8XY6 - chains B and I of the 9 polymer chains in the assembly; structure by electron microscopy, 3.00 A resolution.

# Chain B
Protein: DNA-directed RNA polymerase subunit beta
Organism: African swine fever virus
Notes: EC 2.7.7.6
UniProt: A0A2X0RU95 (A0A2X0RU95_ASF); numbering as in UniProt (aligned over 8-1242)
Sequence (1235 residues; row label = number of the first residue in the row):
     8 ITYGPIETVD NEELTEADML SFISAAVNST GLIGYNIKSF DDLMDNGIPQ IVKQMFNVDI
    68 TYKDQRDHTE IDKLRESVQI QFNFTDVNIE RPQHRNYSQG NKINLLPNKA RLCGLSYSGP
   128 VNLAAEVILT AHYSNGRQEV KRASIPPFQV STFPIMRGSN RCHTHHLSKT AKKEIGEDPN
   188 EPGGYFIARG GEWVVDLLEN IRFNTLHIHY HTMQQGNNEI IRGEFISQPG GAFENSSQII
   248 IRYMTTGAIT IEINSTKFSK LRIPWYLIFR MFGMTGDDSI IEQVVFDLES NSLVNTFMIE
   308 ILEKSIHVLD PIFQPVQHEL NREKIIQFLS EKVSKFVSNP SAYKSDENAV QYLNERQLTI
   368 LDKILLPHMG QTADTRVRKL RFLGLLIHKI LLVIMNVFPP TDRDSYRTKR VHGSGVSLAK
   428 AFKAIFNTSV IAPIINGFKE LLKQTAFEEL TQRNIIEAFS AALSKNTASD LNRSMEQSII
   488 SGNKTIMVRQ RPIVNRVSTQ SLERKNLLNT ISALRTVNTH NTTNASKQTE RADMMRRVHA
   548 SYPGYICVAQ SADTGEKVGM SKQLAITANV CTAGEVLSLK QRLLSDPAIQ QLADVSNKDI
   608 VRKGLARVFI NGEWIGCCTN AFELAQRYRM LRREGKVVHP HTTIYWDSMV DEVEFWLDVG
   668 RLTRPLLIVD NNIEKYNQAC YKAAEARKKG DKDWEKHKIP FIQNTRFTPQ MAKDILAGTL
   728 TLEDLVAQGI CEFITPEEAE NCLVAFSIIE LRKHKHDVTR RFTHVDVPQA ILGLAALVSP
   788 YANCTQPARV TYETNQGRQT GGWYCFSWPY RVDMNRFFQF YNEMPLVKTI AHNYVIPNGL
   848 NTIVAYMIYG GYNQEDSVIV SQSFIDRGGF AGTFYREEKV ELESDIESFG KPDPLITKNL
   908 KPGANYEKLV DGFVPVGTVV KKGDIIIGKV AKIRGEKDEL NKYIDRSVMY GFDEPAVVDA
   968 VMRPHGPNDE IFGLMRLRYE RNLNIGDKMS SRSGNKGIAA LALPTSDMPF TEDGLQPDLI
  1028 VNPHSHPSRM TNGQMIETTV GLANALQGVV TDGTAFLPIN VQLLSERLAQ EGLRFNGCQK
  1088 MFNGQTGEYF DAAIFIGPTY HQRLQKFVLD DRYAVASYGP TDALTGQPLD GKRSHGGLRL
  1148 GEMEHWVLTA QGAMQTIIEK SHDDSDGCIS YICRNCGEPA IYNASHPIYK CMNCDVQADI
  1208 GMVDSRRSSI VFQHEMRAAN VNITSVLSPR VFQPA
Unresolved in the structure: 72-78, 220-224, 473-476, 494-500, 529-531, 941-949
Ion coordination: Zn2+: C1180, C1183, C1198, C1201

# Chain I
Protein: M1249L
Organism: African swine fever virus
UniProt: A0A2X0SDX8 (A0A2X0SDX8_ASF); residue numbers follow UniProt; this construct covers 673-1249
Sequence (577 residues; each row starts with the number of its first residue):
   673 DTKVLLTEIL LDPMYDYAAT VARIDGSIPM HKPRTPKEAE YEFKTVIGRT PAELLSQKEF
   733 YDKIYTSKYR PDFTQLTRLN DIYFQEESLR VWWGGRDEEK TSTLIYLRAY ELFLKYLQNA
   793 PNFNSELAEF KTYENAYGEQ KALLAQQGFY NIFDPNTGRA DQRTRLFEYK RLPISTLYDE
   853 RGLPHKWTIY VYKAVDSSQK PAEIEVTRKD VIKKIDNHYA LADLRCSVCH VLQHEVGQLN
   913 IKKVQTALKA SLEFNTFYAF YESRCPKGGL HDFQDKKCVK CGLFTYIIYD HLSQPELVHD
   973 YYNNYKDQYD KEKMSIRSIQ IKKDMTTPST ETQPKPPQEP WTFDYGKIIK TAKILDISPA
  1033 VIEAIGAMEG RSYADIREGQ GAPPPPTSMD DPRLMAVDSA VRIFLYNYNC LRHVSTFNKP
  1093 PIHVERLVKH LSYEEKEDLE KVLPNVVNEY HTTFKHLRVT DPASALLYSI EFLCISFLTL
  1153 YEIKEPSWVV NIVREFALTE LNTIIQSEKL LSKPGAFNFM IFGEDFVCSG EDSSMDDISA
  1213 YSSPGLFGED IIDRLDDPFS IEDVDISLDV LDNLAPQ
Unresolved in the structure: 747-771, 940-957, 974-1010

# Chain B / chain I interface
Residue-residue contacts - 237 pairs, chain B then chain I:
  E20(B) - R831(I)
  T22(B) - A832(I)
  T22(B) - Q834(I)
  E23(B) - Q834(I)
  M62(B) - S1205(I)
  F63(B) - S1205(I)
  F63(B) - Y1213(I)
  N64(B) - E1203(I)
  N64(B) - D1204(I)
  N64(B) - S1205(I)  hydrogen bond (backbone-side chain)
  V65(B) - D1204(I)
  D66(B) - C1200(I)
  D66(B) - S1201(I)  hydrogen bond
  D66(B) - D1204(I)
  I67(B) - V1199(I)
  I67(B) - C1200(I)  hydrophobic
  I67(B) - S1206(I)
  I67(B) - M1207(I)  hydrophobic
  T68(B) - F1198(I)
  T68(B) - V1199(I)  hydrogen bond (backbone-backbone)
  Y69(B) - F1198(I)  hydrophobic
  K70(B) - F1191(I)  hydrogen bond (side chain-backbone)
  K70(B) - M1192(I)
  K70(B) - F1194(I)  hydrogen bond (side chain-backbone)
  K70(B) - E1196(I)  hydrogen bond (side chain-backbone)
  K70(B) - D1197(I)
  K70(B) - V1199(I)
  E83(B) - N1190(I)
  E83(B) - F1191(I)  hydrogen bond (side chain-backbone)
  E83(B) - M1192(I)
  R98(B) - Y788(I)  hydrogen bond
  H101(B) - E680(I)  salt bridge
  N103(B) - L677(I)
  N103(B) - I681(I)
  Y104(B) - L677(I)  hydrophobic
  Y104(B) - L726(I)  hydrogen bond (side chain-backbone)
  Y104(B) - Q729(I)  hydrogen bond (side chain-backbone)
  Y104(B) - K730(I)
  Q106(B) - L727(I)  hydrogen bond (side chain-backbone)
  Q106(B) - K730(I)  hydrogen bond (backbone-side chain)
  G107(B) - K730(I)  hydrogen bond (backbone-side chain)
  N108(B) - K730(I)  hydrogen bond
  N108(B) - E731(I)
  I110(B) - F732(I)  hydrophobic
  I110(B) - Y733(I)  hydrophobic
  N111(B) - Y733(I)  hydrogen bond (backbone-side chain)
  N111(B) - L789(I)
  L113(B) - P685(I)  hydrophobic
  N115(B) - P685(I)
  K116(B) - E680(I)  salt bridge
  K116(B) - L683(I)
  K116(B) - D684(I)  salt bridge
  K116(B) - P685(I)
  L119(B) - L683(I)  hydrophobic
  C120(B) - L683(I)  hydrophobic
  G143(B) - A1188(I)
  H170(B) - Y788(I)  hydrogen bond
  H172(B) - K803(I)  hydrogen bond (backbone-side chain)
  H173(B) - Y788(I)
  H173(B) - F795(I)
  H173(B) - L799(I)
  L174(B) - F785(I)  hydrophobic
  L174(B) - Y788(I)  hydrophobic
  S175(B) - A781(I)
  S175(B) - F802(I)
  S175(B) - E806(I)
  K176(B) - E806(I)  hydrogen bond (backbone-side chain)
  T177(B) - Y689(I)
  T177(B) - I777(I)
  T177(B) - A781(I)
  T177(B) - E806(I)  hydrogen bond (backbone-side chain)
  A178(B) - Y689(I)  hydrophobic
  E181(B) - Y689(I)
  E181(B) - T692(I)
  E181(B) - Y778(I)  hydrogen bond
  I182(B) - P685(I)
  I182(B) - Y689(I)  hydrophobic
  I182(B) - F785(I)  hydrophobic
  N207(B) - P1216(I)
  N207(B) - G1217(I)
  I208(B) - G1217(I)
  I208(B) - L1218(I)
  F210(B) - S1215(I)
  H214(B) - F1219(I)
  H216(B) - F1219(I)
  H218(B) - I1223(I)
  R229(B) - F1219(I)
  R229(B) - D1222(I)
  R229(B) - I1223(I)
  E231(B) - L1218(I)
  E231(B) - F1219(I)
  I233(B) - P1216(I)
  S243(B) - S1215(I)  hydrogen bond
  Q245(B) - P1216(I)
  R249(B) - D1222(I)  salt bridge
  E259(B) - D1222(I)
  S262(B) - A1212(I)
  T263(B) - D1208(I)
  T263(B) - D1209(I)  hydrogen bond (backbone-backbone)
  T263(B) - A1212(I)
  T263(B) - Y1213(I)
  K264(B) - G1202(I)
  K264(B) - D1204(I)
  K264(B) - D1208(I)  salt bridge
  S266(B) - D1209(I)  hydrogen bond
  M281(B) - M1067(I)  hydrophobic
  T282(B) - S1071(I)
  T282(B) - R1074(I)
  G283(B) - R1074(I)
  D285(B) - K1127(I)  salt bridge
  S286(B) - K1127(I)
  L327(B) - S1071(I)
  L327(B) - R1074(I)
  N328(B) - I1075(I)
  R329(B) - A1068(I)
  R329(B) - E1180(I)  salt bridge
  R329(B) - L1183(I)
  E330(B) - S1179(I)
  E330(B) - L1182(I)
  K342(B) - F1198(I)
  F343(B) - F1194(I)
  F343(B) - G1195(I)
  F343(B) - E1196(I)
  F343(B) - F1198(I)
  F343(B) - C1200(I)
  S345(B) - G1195(I)  hydrogen bond (side chain-backbone)
  N346(B) - G1195(I)  hydrogen bond (side chain-backbone)
  A349(B) - I1193(I)
  Y350(B) - I1193(I)
  Y350(B) - F1194(I)  hydrophobic
  D353(B) - F1189(I)
  D353(B) - I1193(I)
  E354(B) - Q1178(I)  hydrogen bond
  E354(B) - L1182(I)
  N355(B) - P1186(I)
  N355(B) - G1187(I)  hydrogen bond (side chain-backbone)
  N355(B) - F1189(I)
  A356(B) - F1189(I)  hydrophobic
  A356(B) - F1194(I)  hydrophobic
  V357(B) - L1182(I)  hydrophobic
  Q358(B) - K1181(I)  hydrogen bond (side chain-backbone)
  Q358(B) - L1182(I)
  Q358(B) - S1184(I)
  Q358(B) - K1185(I)  hydrogen bond (side chain-backbone)
  Q358(B) - P1186(I)
  Y359(B) - P1186(I)
  Y359(B) - F1189(I)  hydrophobic
  Y359(B) - F1191(I)  hydrophobic
  Y359(B) - F1194(I)  hydrophobic
  Y359(B) - V1199(I)
  Y359(B) - C1200(I)  hydrogen bond (side chain-backbone)
  Y359(B) - S1201(I)
  L360(B) - F1194(I)  hydrophobic
  N361(B) - L1182(I)  hydrogen bond (side chain-backbone)
  E362(B) - E1041(I)
  R363(B) - C1200(I)  hydrogen bond (side chain-backbone)
  R363(B) - S1201(I)  hydrogen bond (side chain-backbone)
  R363(B) - G1202(I)
  L365(B) - E1041(I)
  A380(B) - P1064(I)
  D381(B) - D1062(I)
  D381(B) - P1064(I)
  V384(B) - D1062(I)
  V384(B) - M1067(I)  hydrophobic
  R385(B) - D1062(I)
  R388(B) - D1062(I)  salt bridge
  R410(B) - F1219(I)
  K427(B) - Y1213(I)
  K430(B) - Y1213(I)
  A431(B) - I1210(I)
  A431(B) - Y1213(I)  hydrophobic
  N434(B) - S1205(I)  hydrogen bond (side chain-backbone)
  N434(B) - S1206(I)  hydrogen bond (side chain-backbone)
  N434(B) - I1210(I)
  N434(B) - Y1213(I)
  T435(B) - I1210(I)
  I438(B) - S1206(I)
  V501(B) - S1214(I)  hydrogen bond (backbone-side chain)
  R503(B) - S1214(I)
  R503(B) - S1215(I)  hydrogen bond (side chain-backbone)
  R503(B) - P1216(I)
  R503(B) - G1217(I)
  N528(B) - L1218(I)
  K534(B) - I1223(I)
  K534(B) - I1224(I)
  K534(B) - D1225(I)
  K534(B) - L1227(I)
  K534(B) - P1230(I)
  Q535(B) - D1228(I)  hydrogen bond (backbone-backbone)
  Q535(B) - P1230(I)
  A539(B) - P1230(I)  hydrophobic
  A539(B) - F1231(I)  hydrophobic
  R543(B) - F1231(I)
  D560(B) - P1248(I)
  T561(B) - A1247(I)
  T561(B) - P1248(I)
  E563(B) - F1231(I)
  L599(B) - D1062(I)
  A600(B) - S1060(I)
  A600(B) - M1061(I)
  I756(B) - Q834(I)
  R796(B) - Q1249(I)  hydrogen bond (side chain-backbone)
  Y799(B) - P1248(I)
  Y799(B) - Q1249(I)
  Y817(B) - D688(I)
  M831(B) - Q819(I)
  D863(B) - Q1249(I)
  R970(B) - T679(I)
  P971(B) - L683(I)  hydrophobic
  H972(B) - E680(I)  salt bridge
  G1001(B) - Q1249(I)
  N1002(B) - Q1249(I)
  K1003(B) - P1248(I)  hydrogen bond (side chain-backbone)
  K1003(B) - Q1249(I)  hydrogen bond
  R1036(B) - Q1249(I)
  Q1054(B) - Y822(I)
  V1056(B) - Y822(I)  hydrophobic
  V1057(B) - G820(I)
  V1057(B) - F821(I)
  V1057(B) - Y822(I)  hydrogen bond (backbone-backbone)
  T1058(B) - F821(I)
  T1058(B) - Y822(I)
  D1059(B) - F821(I)
  P1065(B) - D833(I)
  P1065(B) - Q834(I)
  P1065(B) - T836(I)
  I1066(B) - T836(I)
  N1067(B) - R835(I)
  N1067(B) - R837(I)
  Q1069(B) - R837(I)
  L1070(B) - R835(I)
  L1071(B) - I824(I)  hydrophobic
  R1074(B) - I824(I)
  R1146(B) - D1237(I)  salt bridge
  G1148(B) - D1237(I)
  E1149(B) - D1237(I)  hydrogen bond (backbone-side chain)
  M1150(B) - V1236(I)  hydrophobic
Also at the interface, not in a pair above, chain B (159 interface residues in all): L21, S84, H139, E206, G230, I247, G280, E289, H325, K331, I333, V344, T366, I367, K370, R383, I442, S533, T536, G562, D601, K835, I978, E1151
Also at the interface, not in a pair above, chain I (114 interface residues in all): V676, M686, N796, D1063, Y1078, R1130, T1175, D1229, L1246

# Summary
159 residues of chain B face 114 of chain I across their interface; the contacts include 43 hydrogen bonds and
10 salt bridges. Polar pairs include H101(B)-E680(I), K116(B)-E680(I) and K116(B)-D684(I). C1180(B), C1183(B),
C1198(B) and C1201(B) coordinate Zn2+.
Here chain B is DNA-directed RNA polymerase subunit beta and chain I is M1249L, both from African swine fever
virus. Entry 8XY6 (ASFV RNAP M1249L C-tail occupied complex3 (MCOC3)) was determined by electron microscopy,
deposited together with 8Y0E, 8XX4, 8XX5, 8XXP and 8XXT.
